PDB entry 2RKV | X-ray diffraction, 1.60 A resolution | chain A

== Chain A ==
Name: Trichothecene 3-O-acetyltransferase
Organism: Gibberella zeae
UniProtKB: Q9HDE2 (Q9HDE2_GIBZE); residue numbers follow UniProt; this construct covers 1-444
Sequence (451 residues; row label = number of the first residue in the row):
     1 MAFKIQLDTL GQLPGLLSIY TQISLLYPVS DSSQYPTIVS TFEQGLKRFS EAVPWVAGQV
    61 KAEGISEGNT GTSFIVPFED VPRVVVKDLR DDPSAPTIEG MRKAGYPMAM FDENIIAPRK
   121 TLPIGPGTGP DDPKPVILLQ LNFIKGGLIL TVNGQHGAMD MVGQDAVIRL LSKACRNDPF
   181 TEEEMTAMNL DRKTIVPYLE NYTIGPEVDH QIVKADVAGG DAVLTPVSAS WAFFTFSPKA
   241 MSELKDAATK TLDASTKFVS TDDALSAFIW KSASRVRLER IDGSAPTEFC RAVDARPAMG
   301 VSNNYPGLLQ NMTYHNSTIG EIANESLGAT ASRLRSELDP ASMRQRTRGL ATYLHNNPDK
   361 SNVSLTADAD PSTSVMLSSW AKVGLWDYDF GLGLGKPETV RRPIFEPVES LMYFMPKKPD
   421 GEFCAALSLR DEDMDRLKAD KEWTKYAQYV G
Not modelled in the structure: 1, 220-226
Construct notes: insertion (445-451)
Residues lining bound ligands:
  - coenzyme A (COA): Val162, Lys245, Phe258, Ser260, Thr261, Asp262, Asp263, Arg291, Ala292, Val293, Asp294, Gln310, Arg335, Leu338, Ser378, Ser379, Trp380
  - MPO (3[N-morpholino]propane sulfonic acid): Ser237, Lys239, Ala240, Glu243, Lys445, Tyr446
  - ZBA (12,13-Epoxytrichothec-9-ene-3,4,8,15-tetrol-4,15-diacetate-8-isovalerate): Gly15, Leu16, Ile19, Thr121, Leu122, His156, Ala292, Gln310, Asn311, Met312, Ser364, Leu365, Thr366, Met376, Leu377, Ser378, Phe405, Val408, Leu411, Tyr413
What the authors report for this chain:
  - catalytic residues: His156
  - conformationally variable residues (order/disorder transition, side-chain flip): Gly220 to Pro226, Gln310
  - binding site for ZBA: Val408
  - specificity-determining residues: Val408 (proposed by the authors, not directly observed)

== In short ==
Chain A binds coenzyme A, compound MPO and compound ZBA. The paper reports the catalytic residue His156; a
binding site for ZBA at Val408.
Chain A is Trichothecene 3-O-acetyltransferase (Gibberella zeae); the structure, Crystal Structure of F.
graminearum TRI101 complexed with Coenzyme A and T-2 mycotoxin, was determined by X-ray diffraction together
with 2RKT, 2ZBA, 3B2S and 3B30 from the same study.
